Entry 6I5C (X-ray diffraction, 2.95 A resolution); this record covers chains B and F of the 6 polymer chains in the assembly.

# Chain B
Protein: Tubulin beta-2B chain
Organism: Bos taurus
UniProtKB: Q6B856 (TBB2B_BOVIN); the author numbering skips numbers that UniProt does not, so the offset changes along the chain: 1-42 = UniProt 1-42; 45-360 = UniProt 43-358; 369-441 = UniProt 359-431
Amino-acid sequence (431 residues; row label = number of the first residue in the row; note: 10 numbers in that range are skipped by the numbering (no residue carries them; nothing is unmodelled there)):
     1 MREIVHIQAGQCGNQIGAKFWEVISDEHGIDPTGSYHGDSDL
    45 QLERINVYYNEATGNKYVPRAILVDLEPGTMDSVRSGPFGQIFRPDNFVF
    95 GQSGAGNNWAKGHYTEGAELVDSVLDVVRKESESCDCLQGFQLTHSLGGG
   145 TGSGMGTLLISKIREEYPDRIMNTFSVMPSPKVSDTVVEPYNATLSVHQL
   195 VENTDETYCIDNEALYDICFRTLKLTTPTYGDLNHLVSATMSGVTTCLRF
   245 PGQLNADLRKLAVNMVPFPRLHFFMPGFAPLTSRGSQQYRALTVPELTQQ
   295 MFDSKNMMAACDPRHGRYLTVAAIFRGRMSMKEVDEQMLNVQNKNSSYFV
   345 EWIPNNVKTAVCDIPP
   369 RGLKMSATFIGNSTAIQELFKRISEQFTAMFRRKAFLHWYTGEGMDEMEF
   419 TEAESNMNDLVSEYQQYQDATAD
Not modelled in the structure: 278-283, 439-441
Bound ions: Ca2+ site 1: Gln11 (together with GDP); Ca2+ site 2: Glu113 (shared with 1 residue of chain C)
Residues lining bound ligands: GDP (guanosine-5'-diphosphate): Gly10, Gln11, Cys12, Gln15, Ile16, Asp69, Ala99, Asn101, Ser140, Gly142, Gly143, Gly144, Thr145, Gly146, Ser147, Val171, Pro173, Val177, Asp179, Glu183, Asn206, Leu209, Tyr224, Leu227, Asn228, Val231

# Chain F
Protein: Tubulin-tyrosine ligase
Organism: Gallus gallus
UniProtKB: E1BQ43 (E1BQ43_CHICK); residue numbers follow UniProt; this construct covers 1-378
Amino-acid sequence (379 residues; numbered 1 to 379; the number before each row is that of its first residue):
     1 MYTFVVRDENSSVYAEVSRLLLATGQWKRLRKDNPRFNLMLGERNRLPFG
    51 RLGHEPGLVQLVNYYRGADKLCRKASLVKLIKTSPELSESCTWFPESYVI
   101 YPTNLKTPVAPAQNGIRHLINNTRTDEREVFLAAYNRRREGREGNVWIAK
   151 SSAGAKGEGILISSEASELLDFIDEQGQVHVIQKYLEKPLLLEPGHRKFD
   201 IRSWVLVDHLYNIYLYREGVLRTSSEPYNSANFQDKTCHLTNHCIQKEYS
   251 KNYGRYEEGNEMFFEEFNQYLMDALNTTLENSILLQIKHIIRSCLMCIEP
   301 AISTKHLHYQSFQLFGFDFMVDEELKVWLIEVNGAPACAQKLYAELCQGI
   351 VDVAISSVFPLADTGQKTSQPTSIFIKLH
Not modelled in the structure: 103-127, 153-159, 176-178, 363-370
Construct notes: expression tag (379)
Residues lining bound ligands: AMP-PCP (ACP; phosphomethylphosphonic acid adenylate ester): Lys74, Ile148, Lys150, Ile160, Gln183, Lys184, Tyr185, Leu186, Lys198, Asp200, His239, Leu240, Thr241, Asn242, Met320, Ile330, Glu331, Asn333

# Interface between chain B and chain F
Residue-residue contacts (12):
  Arg311(B) - Arg31(F)
  Leu333(B) - Pro56(F)
  Leu333(B) - Gly57(F)
  Gln336(B) - Arg36(F)  hydrogen bond
  Asn337(B) - Arg36(F)  hydrogen bond
  Asn337(B) - Pro56(F)
  Asn337(B) - Gly57(F)
  Asn337(B) - Leu58(F)
  Lys338(B) - Met1(F)
  Ser340(B) - Leu30(F)
  Ser340(B) - Asn34(F)  hydrogen bond
  Asn349(B) - Arg36(F)
Also at the interface, not in a pair above, chain B (9 interface residues in all): Ser341, Glu345
Also at the interface, not in a pair above, chain F (9 interface residues in all): Thr3

# In short
The chain B/chain F interface involves 9 residues from each chain, with 3 hydrogen bonds. Polar pairs include
Gln336(B)-Arg36(F), Asn337(B)-Arg36(F) and Ser340(B)-Asn34(F). Ligands of chain B: GDP. Bound to chain F:
AMP-PCP.
Chain B is Tubulin beta-2B chain (Bos taurus) and chain F is Tubulin-tyrosine ligase (Gallus gallus); the
structure, Long wavelength native-SAD phasing of Tubulin-Stathmin-TTL complex, was determined by X-ray
diffraction (same publication as 6I59).
